7QYX - chains BBB and DDD of the 4 polymer chains in the assembly; structure by X-ray diffraction, 1.85 A resolution.

== Chain BBB (and DDD) ==
Molecule: Beta-aspartyl-peptidase
Organism: Escherichia coli
Notes: EC 3.4.19.5, 3.5.1.1; chain DDD of this document is another copy of the same molecule, construct and numbering; everything in this record applies to it too
Reference sequence: A0A3A6SJA6 (A0A3A6SJA6_ECOLX); numbering as in UniProt (aligned over 179-321)
Chain sequence (143 residues; row label = number of the first residue in the row):
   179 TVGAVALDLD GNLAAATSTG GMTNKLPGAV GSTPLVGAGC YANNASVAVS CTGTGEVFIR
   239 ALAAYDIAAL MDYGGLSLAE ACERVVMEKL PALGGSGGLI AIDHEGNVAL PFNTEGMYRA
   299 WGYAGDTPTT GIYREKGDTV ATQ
Disordered / not traced: 313-321 (chain DDD: 314-321)
Construct notes: engineered mutation A207 (Arg in A0A3A6SJA6), S210 (Asp in A0A3A6SJA6), T211 (Ser in A0A3A6SJA6)
From the paper describing this entry:
  - mutagenesis - R207A/D210S/S211T: abolished catalytic activity

== Chain BBB / chain DDD interface ==
Contacting residue pairs (23; chain BBB residue first):
  L213(BBB) - L213(DDD)  hydrophobic
  V214(BBB) - I237(DDD)  hydrophobic
  V214(BBB) - L240(DDD)
  G215(BBB) - L240(DDD)
  I237(BBB) - V214(DDD)  hydrophobic
  L240(BBB) - V214(DDD)
  L240(BBB) - G215(DDD)
  L240(BBB) - Y243(DDD)  hydrophobic
  Y243(BBB) - L240(DDD)  hydrophobic
  Y243(BBB) - Y243(DDD)  hydrophobic
  Y243(BBB) - D244(DDD)  hydrogen bond
  D244(BBB) - Y243(DDD)  hydrogen bond
  D244(BBB) - Y251(DDD)  hydrogen bond
  A247(BBB) - A247(DDD)  hydrophobic
  A247(BBB) - Y251(DDD)
  L248(BBB) - Y251(DDD)
  Y251(BBB) - D244(DDD)  hydrogen bond
  Y251(BBB) - A247(DDD)  hydrophobic
  Y251(BBB) - L248(DDD)
  Y251(BBB) - Y251(DDD)
  Y251(BBB) - K267(DDD)  hydrogen bond
  G252(BBB) - Y251(DDD)
  K267(BBB) - Y251(DDD)  hydrogen bond
Also at the interface, not in a pair above, chain BBB (14 interface residues in all): Y219, R238
Also at the interface, not in a pair above, chain DDD (15 interface residues in all): Y219, R238, A239, G252

== In short ==
Chain BBB and chain DDD form an interface of 14 and 15 residues respectively, with 6 hydrogen bonds. Among the
polar pairs are Y243(BBB)-D244(DDD), D244(BBB)-Y251(DDD) and Y251(BBB)-K267(DDD). The paper reports that
R207A/D210S/S211T of chain BBB abolish catalytic activity.
Chain BBB and chain DDD are both Beta-aspartyl-peptidase (Escherichia coli); the structure, Structure of
E.coli Class 2 L-asparaginase EcAIII, mutant RDM1-24 (R207A, D210S, S211T), was determined by X-ray
diffraction (same publication as 7QQ8, 7QSF, 7QTC, 7QVR, 7QY6, 7QYM, 7R1G and 7R5C).
